PDB entry 2XLB | X-ray diffraction, 1.90 A resolution | chains G and K of the 6 polymer chains in the assembly

== Chain G (and K) ==
Name: Acetyl xylan esterase
Organism: Bacillus pumilus
Notes: EC 3.1.1.72; chain K of this document is another copy of the same molecule, construct and numbering; everything in this record applies to it too
UniProt: Q9K5F2 (Q9K5F2_BACPU); residues 1-320 here = UniProt positions 1-320
Sequence (320 residues; numbered 1 to 320; the number before each row is that of its first residue):
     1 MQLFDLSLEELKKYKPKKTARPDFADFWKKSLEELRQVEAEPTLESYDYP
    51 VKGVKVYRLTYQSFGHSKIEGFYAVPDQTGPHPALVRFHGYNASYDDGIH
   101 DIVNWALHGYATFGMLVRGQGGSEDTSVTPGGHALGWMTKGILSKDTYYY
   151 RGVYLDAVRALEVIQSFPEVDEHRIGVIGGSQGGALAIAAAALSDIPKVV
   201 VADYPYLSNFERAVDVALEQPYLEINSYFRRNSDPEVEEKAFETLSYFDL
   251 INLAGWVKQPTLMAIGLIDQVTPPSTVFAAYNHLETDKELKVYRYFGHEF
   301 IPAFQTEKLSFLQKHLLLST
Not modelled in the structure: 318-320
Differences from the reference sequence: conflict D97 (Gly in Q9K5F2), E236 (Lys in Q9K5F2), Q270 (Lys in Q9K5F2), E289 (Asp in Q9K5F2)
What the authors report for this chain:
  - catalytic residues: S181, D269, H298

== Interface between chain G and chain K ==
Residue-residue contacts (18; chain G residue first):
  Q2(G) - V214(K)  hydrogen bond (side chain-backbone)
  Q2(G) - D215(K)  hydrogen bond (side chain-backbone)
  Q2(G) - V216(K)
  Q2(G) - A217(K)  hydrogen bond (side chain-backbone)
  Q2(G) - L218(K)
  Q2(G) - L223(K)
  L3(G) - D215(K)
  R294(G) - V214(K)  hydrogen bond (side chain-backbone)
  R294(G) - D215(K)  salt bridge
  R294(G) - N226(K)
  Y295(G) - V214(K)  hydrophobic
  Y295(G) - N226(K)
  Y295(G) - F229(K)
  Y295(G) - R230(K)  hydrogen bond (backbone-side chain)
  Y295(G) - E238(K)  hydrogen bond
  F296(G) - R230(K)
  E299(G) - R230(K)  salt bridge
  A303(G) - S233(K)
Also at the interface, not in a pair above, chain K (13 interface residues in all): A213, F242

== In short ==
7 residues of chain G face 13 of chain K across their interface, with 6 hydrogen bonds and 2 salt bridges.
Polar contacts include R294(G)-D215(K), E299(G)-R230(K) and Q2(G)-V214(K). The paper reports catalytic
residues S181(G), D269(G) and H298(G).
Chain G and chain K are both Acetyl xylan esterase (Bacillus pumilus); the structure, Acetyl xylan esterase
from Bacillus pumilus without ligands, was determined by X-ray diffraction (same publication as 2XLC).
